Entry 2DUA (X-ray diffraction, 2.00 A resolution); this record covers chain A.

# Chain A
Molecule: Phosphonopyruvate hydrolase
Source organism: Variovorax sp
UniProt: Q84G06 (Q84G06_9BURK); residue numbers follow UniProt; this construct covers 1-290
Sequence (290 residues; row label = number of the first residue in the row):
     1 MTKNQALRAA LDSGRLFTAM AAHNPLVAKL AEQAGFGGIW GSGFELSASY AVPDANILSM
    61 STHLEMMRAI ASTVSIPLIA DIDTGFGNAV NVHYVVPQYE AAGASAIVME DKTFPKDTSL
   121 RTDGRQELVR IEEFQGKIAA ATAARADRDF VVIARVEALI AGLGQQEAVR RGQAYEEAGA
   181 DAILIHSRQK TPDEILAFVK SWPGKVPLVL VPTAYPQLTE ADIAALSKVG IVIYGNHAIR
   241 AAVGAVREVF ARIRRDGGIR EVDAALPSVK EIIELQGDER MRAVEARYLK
Not modelled in the structure: 119-125
UniProt features mapped onto this chain:
  - active site: Asp54 (Nucleophile)
  - binding site (substrate): Trp40 to Phe44, Arg155, His186, Arg188
  - binding site (Mg(2+)): Asp81
  - mutagenesis: Arg188 (R188A: Reduced affinity for substrate)
Metal / ion sites: Na+: His23, Ser49; Mg2+: Asp81 (together with oxalate ion)
Residues lining bound ligands: oxalate ion (OXL): Trp40, Ser42, Gly43, Phe44, Asp54, Asp81, Arg155, Val211, Gly235
What the authors report for this chain:
  - conformationally variable residues (loop rearrangement, order/disorder transition, side-chain flip): Asp83, Asp117 to Gln126, His186 to Asp193, Gly258 to Glu261
  - Mg2+ coordination through a water molecule: Asp54, Asp83
  - Mg2+ coordination: Asp81
  - binding site for oxalate ion: Trp40, Ser42, Gly43 to Phe44, Arg155
  - contacts within the chain: Ile160-Arg188
  - catalytic residues: Thr118 (proposed by the authors, not directly observed)

# Summary
Ligands of chain A: oxalate ion. The Na+ site is built by His23 and Ser49. Curated annotation (UniProt) lists
active-site residue Asp54, 8 substrate-binding residues, Mg2+-binding residue Asp81 and one mutagenesis site.
From the paper: the catalytic residue Thr118; a binding site for oxalate ion at Trp40, Ser42 and Gly43 among
others.
Chain A is Phosphonopyruvate hydrolase (Variovorax sp); the structure, Crystal Structure of Phosphonopyruvate
Hydrolase Complex with Oxalate and Mg++, was determined by X-ray diffraction together with 2HJP and 2HRW from
the same study.
